PDB entry 3RS8 | X-ray diffraction, 2.10 A resolution | chains A and B

== Chain A ==
Name: Putative uncharacterized protein
From: Thermotoga maritima
Notes: EC 4.2.1.93
UniProt: Q9X024 (Q9X024_THEMA); residues 1-490 here = UniProt positions 1-490
Sequence (502 residues; numbered -11 to 490; the number before each row is that of its first residue; numbers below 1 keep their minus sign (Met-11 is residue -11)):
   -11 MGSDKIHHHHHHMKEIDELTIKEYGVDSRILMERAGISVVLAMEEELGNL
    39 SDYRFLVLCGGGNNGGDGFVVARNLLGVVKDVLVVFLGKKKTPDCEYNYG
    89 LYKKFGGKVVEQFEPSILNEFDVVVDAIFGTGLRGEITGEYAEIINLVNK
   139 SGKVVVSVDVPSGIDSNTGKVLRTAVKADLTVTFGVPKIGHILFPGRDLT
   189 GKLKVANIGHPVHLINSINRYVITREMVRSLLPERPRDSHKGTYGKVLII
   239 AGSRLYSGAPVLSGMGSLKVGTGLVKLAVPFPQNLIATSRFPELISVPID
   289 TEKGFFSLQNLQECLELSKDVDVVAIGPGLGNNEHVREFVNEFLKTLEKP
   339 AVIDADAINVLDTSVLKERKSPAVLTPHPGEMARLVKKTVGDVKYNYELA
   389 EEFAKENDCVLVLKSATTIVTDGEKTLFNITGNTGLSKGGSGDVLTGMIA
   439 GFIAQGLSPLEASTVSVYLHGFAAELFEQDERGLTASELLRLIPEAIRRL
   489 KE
Unresolved in the structure: -11 to -1, 490
Differences from the reference sequence: expression tag (-11 to 0)
Metal / ion sites: K+: Asn52, Asp114, Phe117, Val146, Val148, Ser150
Residues lining bound ligands:
  - adenosine-5-diphosphoribose (APR), molecule 1: Asp5, Gly49, Gly50, Asn51, Asn52, Gly53, Asp55, Thr80, Ile116, Phe117, Gly118, Thr119, Gly120, Leu121, Arg122, Gly123, Glu124, Ile125, Tyr129, Asp147, Phe172
  - adenosine-5-diphosphoribose (APR), molecule 2: Arg225, Ser227, His228, Lys229, Ala343, His366, Glu369, Lys402, Ser403, Ala404, Thr406, Thr419, Gly420, Asn421, Thr422, Leu424, Ser425, Lys426, Gly427, Gly428, Ser429, Gly430, Asp431, Leu433, His458
  - adenosine-5-diphosphoribose (APR), molecule 3: Ser227, His228, Lys229, Lys234, Tyr244, Leu262, Lys264, Ile283, Asp308, His366, Pro367, Gly368, Arg372, Val378, Lys382, Lys402, Ser403
UniProt features mapped onto this chain:
  - region: Asn51 to Asp55 (NADPHX 1), Gly118 to Glu124 (NADPHX 1), His366 to Arg372 (NADPHX 2)
  - binding site (K(+)): Asn52, Asp114, Ser150
  - binding site ((6S)-NADPHX): Tyr129, Asp147, Gly317, Asp431
  - binding site (ADP): Lys402 to Thr406, Asn421 to Gly430
What the authors report for this chain:
  - conformationally variable residues (loop rearrangement): Thr119 to Gly120, Arg122 to Gly123
  - binding site for adenosine-5-diphosphoribose: Thr119 to Gly120, Arg122 to Gly123, Asp147

== Chain B ==
Name: Unknown peptide, probably from expression host
From: Escherichia coli
Sequence (6 residues; row label = number of the first residue in the row):
     1 AWLFEA

== How chain A and chain B interact ==
Contacting residue pairs (15):
  Arg22(A) - Trp2(B)
  Ser26(A) - Leu3(B)
  Ser26(A) - Phe4(B)
  Leu29(A) - Leu3(B)  hydrophobic
  Ala30(A) - Phe4(B)  hydrophobic
  Glu33(A) - Phe4(B)
  Leu191(A) - Ala6(B)
  Lys192(A) - Glu5(B)
  Val193(A) - Leu3(B)
  Val193(A) - Phe4(B)
  Val193(A) - Glu5(B)  hydrogen bond (backbone-backbone)
  Ala194(A) - Leu3(B)
  Ala194(A) - Phe4(B)  hydrophobic
  Asn195(A) - Trp2(B)  hydrogen bond (side chain-backbone)
  Asn195(A) - Leu3(B)  hydrogen bond (backbone-backbone)
Also at the interface, not in a pair above, chain A (11 interface residues in all): Val170

== Summary ==
11 residues of chain A and 5 residues of chain B are in contact, with 3 hydrogen bonds. Polar pairs include
Asn195(A)-Trp2(B), Val193(A)-Glu5(B) and Asn195(A)-Leu3(B). Ligands of chain A: 3 copies of
adenosine-5-diphosphoribose. The paper reports a binding site for adenosine-5-diphosphoribose at Thr119(A),
Arg122(A) and Asp147(A); conformational variability at Thr119(A) and Arg122(A).
Chain A is Putative uncharacterized protein (Thermotoga maritima) and chain B is Unknown peptide, probably
from expression host (Escherichia coli); the structure, Crystal structure of tm0922, a fusion of a domain of
unknown function and ADP/ATP-dependent NAD(P)H-hydrate dehydratase ..., was determined by X-ray diffraction,
deposited together with 3RRE, 3RRF, 3RRJ, 3RS9, 3RSF, 3RSG and 12 further entries.
